PDB entry 7NZI | X-ray diffraction, 3.10 A resolution | chains A and B

[Chain A (and B)]
Protein: tRNA (guanine-N(7)-)-methyltransferase
From: Bacillus subtilis (strain 168)
Notes: EC 2.1.1.33; chain B of this document is another copy of the same molecule, construct and numbering; everything in this record applies to it too
Reference sequence: O34522 (TRMB_BACSU); residue numbers follow UniProt; this construct covers 1-213
Chain sequence (213 residues; each row starts with the number of its first residue):
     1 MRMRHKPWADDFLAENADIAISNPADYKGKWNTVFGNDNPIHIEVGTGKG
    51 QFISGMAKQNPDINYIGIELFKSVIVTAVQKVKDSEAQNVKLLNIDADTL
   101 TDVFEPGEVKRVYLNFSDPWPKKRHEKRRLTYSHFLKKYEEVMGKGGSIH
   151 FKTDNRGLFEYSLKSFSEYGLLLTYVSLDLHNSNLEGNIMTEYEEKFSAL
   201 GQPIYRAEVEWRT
Disordered / not traced: 1-6 (chain B: 1-7)
Residues lining bound ligands: S-adenosylhomocysteine (SAH): E44, V45, G46, G48, I68, E69, L70, F71, V74, I95, D96, A97, N115, F116, S117, D118, L130, T191, E192, Y193
What the authors report for this chain:
  - binding site for S-adenosylhomocysteine: D96, N115, E192
  - conformationally variable residues (side-chain flip): Y193
  - mutagenesis - Y193A (Kd 0.32 uM): decreased binding to tRNAPhe
  - mutagenesis - Y193A (25 fold): decreased catalytic activity on tRNAPhe

[Chain A / chain B interface]
Contacting residue pairs (40):
  R156(A) with L178(B); D179(B), salt bridge; N182(B); S183(B), hydrogen bond
  F159(A) with L178(B), hydrophobic
  E160(A) with V176(B); S177(B); L178(B), hydrogen bond (side chain-backbone)
  L163(A) with L163(B), hydrophobic; L173(B), hydrophobic
  K164(A) with L173(B); T174(B); V176(B)
  S167(A) with L171(B), hydrogen bond (side chain-backbone); L172(B); L173(B), hydrogen bond (side chain-backbone); R212(B), hydrogen bond (backbone-side chain)
  E168(A) with R212(B)
  L171(A) with S167(B), hydrogen bond (backbone-side chain)
  L172(A) with S167(B); E168(B)
  L173(A) with L163(B), hydrophobic; K164(B); S167(B), hydrogen bond (backbone-side chain)
  T174(A) with K164(B)
  Y175(A) with K164(B)
  V176(A) with E160(B); K164(B)
  S177(A) with R156(B), hydrogen bond; E160(B)
  L178(A) with R156(B); F159(B), hydrophobic; E160(B), hydrogen bond (backbone-side chain); L178(B), hydrophobic; Y205(B), hydrophobic
  D179(A) with R156(B)
  S183(A) with R156(B)
  Y205(A) with L178(B), hydrophobic
  R212(A) with S167(B), hydrogen bond (side chain-backbone); E168(B)
Also at the interface, not in a pair above, chain A (20 interface residues in all): G170
Also at the interface, not in a pair above, chain B (21 interface residues in all): G170, Y175

[Summary]
20 residues of chain A face 21 of chain B across their interface, with 10 hydrogen bonds and 1 salt bridge.
Polar pairs include R156(A)-D179(B), R156(A)-S183(B) and E160(A)-L178(B). Chain A binds
S-adenosylhomocysteine. From the paper: a binding site for S-adenosylhomocysteine at D96(A), N115(A) and
E192(A); Y193A of chain A reduces binding to tRNAPhe.
Both chains are tRNA (guanine-N(7)-)-methyltransferase (Bacillus subtilis (strain 168)). Entry 7NZI (TrmB
complex with SAH) was determined by X-ray diffraction (same publication as 7NYB and 7NZJ).
